Entry 7CFH (X-ray diffraction, 2.00 A resolution); this record covers chains A and B.

# Chain A (and B)
Protein: Hemolysin
Source organism: Thermus parvatiensis
Notes: chain B of this document is another copy of the same molecule, construct and numbering; everything in this record applies to it too
UniProt: A0A109QFA5 (A0A109QFA5_9DEIN); numbering as in UniProt (aligned over 184-352)
Sequence (169 residues; row label = number of the first residue in the row):
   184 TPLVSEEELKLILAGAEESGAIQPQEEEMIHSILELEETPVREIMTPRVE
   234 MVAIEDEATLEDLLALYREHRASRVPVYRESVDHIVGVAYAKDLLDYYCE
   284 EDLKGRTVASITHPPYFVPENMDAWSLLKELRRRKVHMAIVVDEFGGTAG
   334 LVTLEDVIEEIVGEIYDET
Disordered / not traced: 184-185, 351-352 (chain B: fully traced)
Differences from the reference sequence: conflict Ala255 (Tyr in A0A109QFA5)

# Interface between chain A and chain B
Contacting residue pairs (81):
  Val187(A) - Ile195(B)  hydrophobic
  Val187(A) - Gly198(B)
  Val187(A) - Ala199(B)
  Val187(A) - Ser202(B)  hydrogen bond (backbone-side chain)
  Val187(A) - Ala204(B)
  Glu189(A) - Ala204(B)
  Leu192(A) - Leu196(B)  hydrophobic
  Leu192(A) - Ile205(B)  hydrophobic
  Ile195(A) - Pro185(B)  hydrophobic
  Ile195(A) - Val187(B)  hydrophobic
  Ile195(A) - Leu192(B)  hydrophobic
  Ile195(A) - Ile195(B)  hydrophobic
  Gly198(A) - Pro185(B)
  Ala199(A) - Leu192(B)  hydrophobic
  Ser202(A) - Pro185(B)
  Ser202(A) - Leu186(B)
  Ser202(A) - Val187(B)  hydrogen bond (side chain-backbone)
  Ala204(A) - Val187(B)
  Ala204(A) - Ser188(B)
  Ala204(A) - Glu189(B)
  Ile205(A) - Leu217(B)  hydrophobic
  Gln206(A) - Trp308(B)  hydrogen bond
  Gln208(A) - Trp308(B)
  Gln208(A) - Lys312(B)
  Glu209(A) - Ile216(B)
  Glu209(A) - Leu217(B)
  Glu209(A) - Trp308(B)
  Met212(A) - Trp308(B)  hydrophobic
  Met212(A) - Leu311(B)  hydrophobic
  Ile213(A) - Ile213(B)  hydrophobic
  Ile216(A) - Met212(B)  hydrophobic
  Leu217(A) - Glu209(B)
  Leu217(A) - Ile213(B)  hydrophobic
  Leu247(A) - Leu278(B)
  Leu247(A) - Tyr281(B)
  Tyr250(A) - Lys275(B)
  Tyr250(A) - Leu278(B)  hydrophobic
  Arg251(A) - Leu278(B)  hydrogen bond (side chain-backbone)
  Arg251(A) - Asp279(B)
  Arg251(A) - Tyr280(B)
  Arg251(A) - Tyr281(B)  hydrogen bond (side chain-backbone)
  Arg251(A) - Glu283(B)
  Arg254(A) - Asp279(B)  salt bridge
  Ala274(A) - Leu278(B)
  Lys275(A) - Tyr250(B)
  Lys275(A) - Ser256(B)
  Lys275(A) - Lys275(B)
  Leu277(A) - Tyr281(B)
  Leu278(A) - Leu247(B)
  Leu278(A) - Tyr250(B)  hydrophobic
  Leu278(A) - Arg251(B)  hydrogen bond (backbone-side chain)
  Leu278(A) - Ala274(B)
  Leu278(A) - Leu278(B)  hydrophobic
  Asp279(A) - Arg251(B)
  Asp279(A) - Arg254(B)  salt bridge
  Tyr280(A) - Tyr281(B)  hydrogen bond (backbone-side chain)
  Tyr281(A) - Arg251(B)
  Tyr281(A) - Tyr281(B)
  Cys282(A) - Tyr281(B)  hydrophobic
  Cys282(A) - Cys282(B)  disulfide
  Leu286(A) - Cys282(B)  hydrophobic
  Trp308(A) - Gln208(B)
  Trp308(A) - Glu209(B)
  Trp308(A) - Met212(B)  hydrophobic
  Leu314(A) - Ile348(B)
  Arg315(A) - Ile348(B)
  Lys318(A) - Ile348(B)
  Lys318(A) - Tyr349(B)
  His320(A) - Ile348(B)
  His320(A) - Tyr349(B)
  Ile341(A) - Ile341(B)  hydrophobic
  Val345(A) - Arg315(B)  hydrogen bond (backbone-side chain)
  Gly346(A) - Arg315(B)
  Glu347(A) - Arg315(B)  hydrogen bond (backbone-side chain)
  Ile348(A) - His320(B)
  Ile348(A) - Leu337(B)  hydrophobic
  Tyr349(A) - Arg315(B)  hydrogen bond (backbone-backbone)
  Tyr349(A) - Arg316(B)
  Tyr349(A) - Lys318(B)
  Tyr349(A) - His320(B)  hydrogen bond (backbone-side chain)
  Asp350(A) - His320(B)  hydrogen bond (backbone-side chain)
Interface residues without a listed pair, chain A (52 interface residues in all): Leu186, Ser188, Leu194, Leu196, Glu220, Tyr273, His296, Leu311, Val319, Leu337, Ile344
Interface residues without a listed pair, chain B (49 interface residues in all): Glu220, Leu277, Arg317, Ile344, Val345, Thr352
Inter-chain disulfides: Cys282(A)-Cys282(B)

# In short
52 residues of chain A and 49 residues of chain B are in contact, with 1 disulfide bond, 12 hydrogen bonds and
2 salt bridges. Among the polar pairs are Arg254(A)-Asp279(B), Val187(A)-Ser202(B) and Gln206(A)-Trp308(B).
Chain A and chain B are both Hemolysin (Thermus parvatiensis); the structure, Structure of the CBS domain of
the bacterial CNNM/CorC family Mg2+ transporter, was determined by X-ray diffraction, deposited together with
7CFG and 7CFI.
